8W2R - chains A and F of the 12 polymer chains in the assembly; structure by electron microscopy, 3.23 A resolution.

== Chain A ==
Molecule: Integrase
Organism: Human immunodeficiency virus 1
UniProtKB: F2WR39 (F2WR39_9HIV1); residues 1-288 here = UniProt positions 1-288
Sequence (362 residues; numbered -73 to 288; the number before each row is that of its first residue; numbers below 1 keep their minus sign (His-73 is residue -73)):
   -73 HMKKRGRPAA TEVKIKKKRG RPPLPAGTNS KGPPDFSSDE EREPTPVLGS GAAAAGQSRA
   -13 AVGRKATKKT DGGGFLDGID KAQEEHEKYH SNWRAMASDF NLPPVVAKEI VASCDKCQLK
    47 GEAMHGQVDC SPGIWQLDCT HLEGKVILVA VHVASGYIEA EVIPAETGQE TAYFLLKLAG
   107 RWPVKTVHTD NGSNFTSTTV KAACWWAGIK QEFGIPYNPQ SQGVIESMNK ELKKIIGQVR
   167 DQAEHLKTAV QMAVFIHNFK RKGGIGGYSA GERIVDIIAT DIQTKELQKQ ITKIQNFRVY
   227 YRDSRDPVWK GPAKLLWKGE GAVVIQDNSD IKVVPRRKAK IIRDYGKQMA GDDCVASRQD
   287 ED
Disordered / not traced: -73 to 2, 229-235, 269-288
Sequence notes: expression tag (-73 to 0)
Metal / ion sites: Zn2+: His12, His16, Cys40, Cys43; Mg2+ site 1: Asp64, Asp116 (together with Dolutegravir); Mg2+ site 2: Asp64, Glu152 (together with Dolutegravir)
Ligand contacts: Dolutegravir (DLU; (4R,12aS)-N-(2,4-difluorobenzyl)-7-hydroxy-4-methyl-6,8-dioxo-3,4,6,8,12,12a-hexahydro-2H-pyrido[1',2':4,5]pyrazino[2,1-b][1,3]oxazine-9-carboxamide): Asp64, Cys65, Asp116, Asn117, Gly118, Tyr143, Pro145, Gln146, Glu152

== Chain F ==
Molecule: 25-nt DNA strand
Sequence (25 nucleotides; each row starts with the number of its first residue; numbers below 1 keep their minus sign (DA-3 is residue -3)):
    -3 AGCGTGGGCG GGAAAATCTC TAGCA
Disordered / not traced: -3 to 4

== Chain A / chain F interface ==
Pairs across the interface (10; chain A residue first):
  Thr66(A) - DA21(F)  hydrogen bond to the phosphate
  His67(A) - DA21(F)  hydrogen bond to the base
  Glu152(A) - DC20(F)  sugar contact
  Ser153(A) - DG19(F)  base contact
  Ser153(A) - DC20(F)  base contact
  Asn155(A) - DC20(F)  phosphate contact
  Lys156(A) - DA18(F)  base contact
  Lys156(A) - DG19(F)  base contact
  Lys156(A) - DC20(F)  sugar contact
  Lys159(A) - DA21(F)  salt bridge to the phosphate
Other interface residues (no listed pair), chain A (9 interface residues in all): Cys65, Glu92

== In short ==
9 residues of chain A face 4 of chain F across their interface; the contacts include 2 hydrogen bonds and 1
salt bridge. Polar pairs include His67(A)-DA21(F), Thr66(A)-DA21(F) and Lys159(A)-DA21(F). Ligands of chain A:
Dolutegravir. His12(A), His16(A), Cys40(A) and Cys43(A) coordinate Zn2+.
Chain A is Integrase (Human immunodeficiency virus 1) and chain F is a 25-nt DNA strand; the structure, HIV-1
P5-IN intasome core, was determined by electron microscopy, deposited together with 8W09 and 8W34.
